Entry 8Y3O (electron microscopy, 2.75 A resolution); this record covers chains A and E of the 9 polymer chains in the assembly.

== Chain A ==
Molecule: B646L
Organism: African swine fever virus
UniProt: Q5IZK2 (Q5IZK2_ASF); residues 1-646 here = UniProt positions 1-646
Amino-acid sequence (693 residues; numbered -46 to 646; the number before each row is that of its first residue; numbers below 1 keep their minus sign (Met-46 is residue -46)):
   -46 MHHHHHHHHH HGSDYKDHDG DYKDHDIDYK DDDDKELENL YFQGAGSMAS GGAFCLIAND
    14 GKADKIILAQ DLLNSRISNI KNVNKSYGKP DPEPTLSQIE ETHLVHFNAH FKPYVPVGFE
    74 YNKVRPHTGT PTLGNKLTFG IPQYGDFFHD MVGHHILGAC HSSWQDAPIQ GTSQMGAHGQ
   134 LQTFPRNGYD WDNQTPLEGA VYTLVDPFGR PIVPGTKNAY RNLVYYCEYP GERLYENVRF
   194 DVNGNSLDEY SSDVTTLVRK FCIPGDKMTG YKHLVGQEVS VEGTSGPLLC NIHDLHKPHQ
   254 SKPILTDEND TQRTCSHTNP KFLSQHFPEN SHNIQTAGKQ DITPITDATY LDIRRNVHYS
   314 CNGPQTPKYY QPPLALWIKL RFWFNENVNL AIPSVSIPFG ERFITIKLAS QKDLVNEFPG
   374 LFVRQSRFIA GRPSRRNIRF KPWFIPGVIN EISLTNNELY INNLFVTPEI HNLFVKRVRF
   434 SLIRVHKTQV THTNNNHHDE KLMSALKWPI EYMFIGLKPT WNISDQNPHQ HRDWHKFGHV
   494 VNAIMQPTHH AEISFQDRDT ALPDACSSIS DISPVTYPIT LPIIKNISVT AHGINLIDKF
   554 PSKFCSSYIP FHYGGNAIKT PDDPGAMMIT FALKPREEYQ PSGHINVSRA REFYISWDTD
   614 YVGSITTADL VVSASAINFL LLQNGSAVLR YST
Not modelled in the structure: -46 to 70, 249-303, 420-434, 599-605, 635-646
Sequence notes: expression tag (-46 to 0)

== Chain E ==
Molecule: Light chain of B1
Organism: Sus scrofa
Amino-acid sequence (111 residues; each row starts with the number of its first residue):
     1 DIVLTQTPRS LSVSPGEPAS ISCRSSQSLE EYGKNWLSWY QQKPGQSPRL LIYQATNRAS
    61 WVPERFSGSG SGTDFTLKIS RVEAEDVGVY YCFQDLQPPN GFGAGTKLEL K
Cystine bridges: Cys23-Cys92

== Chain A / chain E interface ==
Pairs across the interface (11; chain A residue first):
  Asp119(A) with Tyr32(E)
  Ile122(A) with Tyr32(E), hydrophobic; Trp36(E), hydrophobic
  Gly124(A) with Gln54(E)
  Thr125(A) with Trp36(E); Gln54(E)
  Ser126(A) with Lys34(E), hydrogen bond (backbone-side chain)
  Gln127(A) with Tyr32(E)
  Gly168(A) with Tyr32(E), hydrogen bond (backbone-side chain)
  Lys170(A) with Glu31(E), salt bridge; Tyr32(E), hydrogen bond
Interface residues without a listed pair, chain A (9 interface residues in all): Arg139
Interface residues without a listed pair, chain E (6 interface residues in all): Tyr53
From the paper, about this interface:
  - epitope / paratope residues, chain A: Ile122(A)

== Summary ==
9 residues of chain A and 6 residues of chain E are in contact, with 3 hydrogen bonds and 1 salt bridge. Among
the polar pairs are Lys170(A)-Glu31(E), Ser126(A)-Lys34(E) and Gly168(A)-Tyr32(E). From the paper: the
epitope/paratope residue Ile122(A).
Chain A is B646L (African swine fever virus) and chain E is Light chain of B1 (Sus scrofa); the structure,
ASFV p72 in complex with Fab B1, was determined by electron microscopy (same publication as 8ZL9, 8Y3P, 8Y3Q
and 8Y3R).
